PDB entry 7US2 | electron microscopy, 2.76 A resolution | chains E and P of the 7 polymer chains in the assembly

== Chain E ==
Protein: Caseinolytic peptidase B protein homolog
Source organism: Homo sapiens
Notes: EC 3.6.1.-
Reference sequence: Q9H078 (CLPB_HUMAN); residues 127-707 here = UniProt positions 127-707
Chain sequence (581 residues; each row starts with the number of its first residue):
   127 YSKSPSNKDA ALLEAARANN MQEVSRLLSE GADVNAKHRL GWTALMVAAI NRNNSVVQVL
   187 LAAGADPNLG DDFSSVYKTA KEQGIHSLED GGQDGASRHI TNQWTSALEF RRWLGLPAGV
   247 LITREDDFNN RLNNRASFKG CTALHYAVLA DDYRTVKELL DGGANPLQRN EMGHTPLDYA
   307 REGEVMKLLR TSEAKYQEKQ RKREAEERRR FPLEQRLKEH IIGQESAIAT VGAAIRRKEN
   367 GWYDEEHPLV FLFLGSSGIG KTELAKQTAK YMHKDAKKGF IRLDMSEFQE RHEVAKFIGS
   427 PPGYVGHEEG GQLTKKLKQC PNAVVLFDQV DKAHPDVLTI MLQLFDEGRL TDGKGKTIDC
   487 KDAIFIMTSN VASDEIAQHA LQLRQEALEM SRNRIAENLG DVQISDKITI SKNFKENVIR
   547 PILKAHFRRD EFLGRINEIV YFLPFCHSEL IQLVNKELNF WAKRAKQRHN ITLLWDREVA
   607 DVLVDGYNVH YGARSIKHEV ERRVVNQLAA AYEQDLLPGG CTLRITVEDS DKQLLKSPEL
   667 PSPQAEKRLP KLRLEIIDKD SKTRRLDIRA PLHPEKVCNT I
Disordered / not traced: 127-317, 524-534, 655-675, 697-707
Differences from the reference sequence: conflict Gln455 (Glu in Q9H078)
Bound ions: Mg2+ near Thr388 (its only coordinating residue here)
Small-molecule neighbours:
  - ATP-gamma-S (AGS; phosphothiophosphoric acid-adenylate ester), molecule 1: His346, Ile347, Ile348, Ser382, Ser383, Gly384, Ile385, Gly386, Lys387, Thr388, Glu389, Asp454, Gln455, Thr494, Asn496, Phe571, Leu579, Lys582, Ala619, Arg620, Lys623
  - ATP-gamma-S (AGS), molecule 2: His373, Asp472, Glu557, Arg561
Reported in the primary citation:
  - binding site for Substrate (chain P): Tyr430, Val431
  - binding site for ATP-gamma-S: Lys387, Thr388, Asp454, Asn496, Arg561, Arg620
  - catalytic residues: Arg561

== Chain P ==
Protein: Substrate
Source organism: Homo sapiens
Chain sequence (14 residues; numbered 1 to 14; the number before each row is that of its first residue; X marks 14 residues of unknown identity (built as UNK)):
     1 XXXXXXXXXX XXXX

== Chain E / chain P interface ==
Interface residues of chain E (facing chain P), 4 residues: His418, Gly429, Tyr430, Val431

== Overview ==
Chain E and chain P make no direct contact in this assembly. Chain E binds ATP-gamma-S. The paper reports the
catalytic residue Arg561(E); a binding site for ATP-gamma-S at Lys387(E), Thr388(E) and Asp454(E) among
others.
Here chain E is Caseinolytic peptidase B protein homolog and chain P is Substrate, both from Homo sapiens.
Entry 7US2 (PARL-cleaved Skd3 (human ClpB) E455Q Nucleotide Binding Domain hexamer bound to ATPgammaS, open
conformation) was determined by electron microscopy.
